Entry 3F1Y (X-ray diffraction, 2.20 A resolution); this record covers chains A and C.

Chain A (and C):
Protein: Mannosyl-3-phosphoglycerate synthase
From: synthetic construct
Notes: EC 2.4.1.217; chain C of this document is another copy of the same molecule, construct and numbering; everything in this record applies to it too
UniProt: B7SY86 (B7SY86_9ACTN); residue numbers follow UniProt; this construct covers 1-335
Amino-acid sequence (387 residues; each row starts with the number of its first residue; numbers below 1 keep their minus sign (Met-51 is residue -51)):
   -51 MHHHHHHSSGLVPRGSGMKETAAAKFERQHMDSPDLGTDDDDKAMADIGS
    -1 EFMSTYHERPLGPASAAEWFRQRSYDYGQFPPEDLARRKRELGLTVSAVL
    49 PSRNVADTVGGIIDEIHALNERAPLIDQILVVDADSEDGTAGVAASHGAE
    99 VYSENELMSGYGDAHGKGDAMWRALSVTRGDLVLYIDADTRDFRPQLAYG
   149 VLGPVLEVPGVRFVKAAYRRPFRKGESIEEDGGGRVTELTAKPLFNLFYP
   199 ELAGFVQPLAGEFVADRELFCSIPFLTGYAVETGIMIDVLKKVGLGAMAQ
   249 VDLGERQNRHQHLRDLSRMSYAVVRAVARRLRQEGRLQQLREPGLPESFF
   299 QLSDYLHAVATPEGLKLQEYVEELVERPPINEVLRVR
Unresolved in the structure: -51 to 9, 170-176, 335 (chain C: -51 to 8, 170-176, 334-335)
Bound ions: Mg2+: Gln299, Asp302

How chain A and chain C interact:
Contacting residue pairs (150; chain A residue first):
  Pro11(A) with Phe297(C)
  Ala12(A) with Ser296(C), hydrogen bond (backbone-side chain); Phe297(C)
  Ser13(A) with Ser296(C); Phe297(C)
  Ala14(A) with Phe297(C); Leu304(C), hydrophobic
  Ala15(A) with Leu315(C), hydrophobic
  Phe18(A) with Leu313(C), hydrophobic; Lys314(C); Leu315(C)
  Ala165(A) with Leu313(C), hydrophobic
  Tyr166(A) with Ala308(C)
  Arg167(A) with Ala308(C); Thr309(C)
  Glu177(A) with Thr309(C); Pro310(C)
  Glu178(A) with Arg262(C); Ala308(C); Gln316(C), hydrogen bond
  Asp179(A) with Val307(C); Ala308(C), hydrogen bond (backbone-backbone)
  Gly180(A) with Ala306(C); Val307(C)
  Gly181(A) with Leu261(C)
  Arg183(A) with Arg183(C); Leu187(C); Leu261(C)
  Glu186(A) with Leu261(C); Arg262(C); Ser265(C), hydrogen bond (backbone-side chain); Tyr303(C); His305(C), salt bridge
  Leu187(A) with Arg183(C); Leu187(C); Thr188(C), hydrogen bond (backbone-side chain); Leu261(C), hydrophobic; Leu264(C); Ser265(C); Ser268(C)
  Thr188(A) with Leu187(C), hydrogen bond (side chain-backbone)
  Lys190(A) with Tyr303(C); Ala306(C), hydrogen bond (side chain-backbone)
  Pro191(A) with Ser268(C); Tyr269(C); Val272(C), hydrophobic; Tyr303(C)
  Asn194(A) with Tyr269(C); Asp302(C); Tyr303(C); Leu304(C), hydrogen bond (side chain-backbone)
  Leu195(A) with Tyr269(C); Val272(C), hydrophobic; Arg273(C); Ala276(C), hydrophobic
  Phe196(A) with Leu288(C), hydrophobic
  Pro198(A) with Leu293(C), hydrophobic; Phe297(C)
  Glu199(A) with Leu293(C); Phe297(C)
  Ala201(A) with Leu304(C), hydrophobic; Ala306(C)
  Gly202(A) with Ala306(C)
  Phe203(A) with Ala306(C)
  Val204(A) with Ala306(C); Val307(C); Ala308(C)
  Leu243(A) with Phe297(C), hydrophobic
  Gln248(A) with Leu313(C)
  Asp250(A) with Gly312(C); Leu313(C)
  Leu261(A) with Gly181(C); Arg183(C); Glu186(C); Leu187(C), hydrophobic
  Arg262(A) with Glu178(C); Glu186(C)
  Leu264(A) with Leu187(C)
  Ser265(A) with Glu186(C), hydrogen bond (side chain-backbone); Leu187(C)
  Ser268(A) with Leu187(C), hydrogen bond (side chain-backbone); Pro191(C)
  Tyr269(A) with Pro191(C); Asn194(C); Leu195(C)
  Val272(A) with Pro191(C), hydrophobic; Leu195(C), hydrophobic
  Arg273(A) with Leu195(C)
  Ala276(A) with Leu195(C), hydrophobic
  Glu282(A) with Glu290(C)
  Gly283(A) with Gln286(C)
  Arg284(A) with Arg284(C); Leu285(C); Gln286(C), hydrogen bond (backbone-backbone); Gln287(C); Leu288(C), hydrogen bond (side chain-backbone); Glu290(C), salt bridge
  Leu285(A) with Phe196(C), hydrophobic; Arg284(C)
  Gln286(A) with Gly283(C); Arg284(C), hydrogen bond (backbone-backbone); Gln286(C)
  Gln287(A) with Arg284(C)
  Leu288(A) with Phe196(C), hydrophobic; Arg284(C), hydrogen bond (backbone-side chain)
  Glu290(A) with Glu282(C); Arg284(C), salt bridge
  Leu293(A) with Glu199(C)
  Ser296(A) with Ala12(C), hydrogen bond (side chain-backbone)
  Phe297(A) with Pro11(C); Ala12(C); Ser13(C); Ala14(C); Pro198(C); Glu199(C); Leu243(C), hydrophobic
  Asp302(A) with Asn194(C)
  Tyr303(A) with Lys190(C); Pro191(C); Asn194(C)
  Leu304(A) with Ala14(C), hydrophobic; Asn194(C), hydrogen bond (backbone-side chain)
  His305(A) with Glu186(C), salt bridge
  Ala306(A) with Gly180(C); Lys190(C), hydrogen bond (backbone-side chain); Ala201(C); Gly202(C); Phe203(C); Val204(C), hydrophobic
  Val307(A) with Asp179(C); Gly180(C); Val204(C)
  Ala308(A) with Tyr166(C); Arg167(C); Glu178(C); Asp179(C), hydrogen bond (backbone-backbone); Val204(C)
  Thr309(A) with Arg167(C); Glu177(C); Glu178(C)
  Pro310(A) with Arg167(C); Glu177(C)
  Leu313(A) with Phe18(C); Ala165(C), hydrophobic; Asp250(C)
  Lys314(A) with Phe18(C)
  Leu315(A) with Ala14(C); Ala15(C), hydrophobic; Phe18(C)
  Gln316(A) with Glu178(C), hydrogen bond
Also at the interface, not in a pair above, chain A (73 interface residues in all): Ser22, Arg168, Gly182, Val184, Leu192, Tyr197, Leu300, Gly312
Also at the interface, not in a pair above, chain C (72 interface residues in all): Ser22, Gly182, Val184, Leu192, Tyr197, Gln248, Leu300

Overview:
Chain A and chain C form an interface of 73 and 72 residues respectively; the contacts include 19 hydrogen
bonds and 4 salt bridges. Polar contacts include Glu186(A)-His305(C), Arg284(A)-Glu290(C) and
Ala12(A)-Ser296(C). Gln299(A) and Asp302(A) form the Mg2+ site.
Chain A and chain C are both Mannosyl-3-phosphoglycerate synthase (synthetic construct); the structure,
Mannosyl-3-phosphoglycerate synthase from Rubrobacter xylanophilus, was determined by X-ray diffraction (same
publication as 3KIA and 3O3P).
